PDB entry 3CZC | X-ray diffraction, 2.02 A resolution | chain A

# Chain A
Name: RmpB
Organism: Streptococcus mutans
Notes: EC 2.7.1.69
Reference sequence: Q93DB0 (Q93DB0_STRMU); residues 1-93 here = UniProt positions 1-93
Chain sequence (110 residues; numbered -16 to 93; the number before each row is that of its first residue; numbers below 1 keep their minus sign (Gly-16 is residue -16)):
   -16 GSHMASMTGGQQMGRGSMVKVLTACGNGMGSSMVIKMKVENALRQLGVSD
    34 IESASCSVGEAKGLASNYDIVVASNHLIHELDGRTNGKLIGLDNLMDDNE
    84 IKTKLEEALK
Disordered / not traced: -16 to 0
Construct notes: expression tag (-16 to 0)
Modified positions: Mse-13, Mse-10, Mse-4 (selenomethionine); Mse12, Mse16, Mse20, Mse79 (selenomethionine; parent Met)

# Overview
Chain A is RmpB (Streptococcus mutans); the structure, The Crystal Structure of a putative PTS IIB(PtxB) from
Streptococcus mutans, was determined by X-ray diffraction, deposited together with 3BJV.
